Entry 6MXD (X-ray diffraction, 2.96 A resolution); this record covers chains A and B.

Chain A (and B):
Name: Hypoxanthine-guanine phosphoribosyltransferase, putative
From: Trypanosoma brucei brucei (strain 927/4 GUTat10.1)
Notes: chain B of this document is another copy of the same molecule, construct and numbering; everything in this record applies to it too
Reference sequence: Q38CA1 (Q38CA1_TRYB2); residue numbers follow UniProt; this construct covers 2-234
Sequence (272 residues; row label = number of the first residue in the row; numbers below 1 keep their minus sign (Met-37 is residue -37)):
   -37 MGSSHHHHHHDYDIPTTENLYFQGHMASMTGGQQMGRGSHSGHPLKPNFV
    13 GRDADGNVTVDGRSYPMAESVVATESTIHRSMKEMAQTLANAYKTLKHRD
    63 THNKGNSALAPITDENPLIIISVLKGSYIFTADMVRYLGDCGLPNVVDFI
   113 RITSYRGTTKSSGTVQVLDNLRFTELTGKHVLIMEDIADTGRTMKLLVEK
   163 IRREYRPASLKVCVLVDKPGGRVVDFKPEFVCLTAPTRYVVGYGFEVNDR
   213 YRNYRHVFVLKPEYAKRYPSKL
Not modelled in the structure: -37 to 5, 116-127 (chain B: -37 to 5, 116-128)
Differences from the reference sequence: expression tag (-37 to 1)
Residues lining bound ligands: inosinic acid (IMP): Glu147, Asp148, Ile149, Ala150, Asp151, Thr152, Gly153, Arg154, Thr155, Lys180, Arg200, Tyr201, Val202, Phe207, Glu208

Interface between chain A and chain B:
Contacting residue pairs (80):
  Arg25(A) - Asp102(B)  salt bridge
  Thr63(A) - Ser232(B)  hydrogen bond (backbone-side chain)
  His64(A) - Arg229(B)  hydrogen bond (side chain-backbone)
  His64(A) - Tyr230(B)
  His64(A) - Ser232(B)  hydrogen bond (backbone-side chain)
  Asp76(A) - Arg212(B)  hydrogen bond (backbone-side chain)
  Asp76(A) - Tyr213(B)
  Asp76(A) - Tyr230(B)
  Glu77(A) - Arg212(B)
  Glu77(A) - Tyr230(B)
  Pro79(A) - Arg212(B)
  Leu86(A) - Leu86(B)  hydrophobic
  Leu86(A) - Phe111(B)  hydrophobic
  Lys87(A) - Val109(B)
  Lys87(A) - Asp110(B)
  Lys87(A) - Phe111(B)
  Tyr90(A) - Tyr90(B)
  Tyr90(A) - Thr93(B)
  Tyr90(A) - Ala94(B)  hydrophobic
  Tyr90(A) - Val97(B)
  Tyr90(A) - Phe111(B)  hydrophobic
  Ile91(A) - Ala94(B)  hydrophobic
  Ile91(A) - Arg98(B)
  Ala94(A) - Tyr90(B)  hydrophobic
  Ala94(A) - Ile91(B)  hydrophobic
  Asp95(A) - Arg98(B)  salt bridge
  Val97(A) - Tyr90(B)
  Val97(A) - Asn215(B)  hydrogen bond (backbone-side chain)
  Arg98(A) - Ile91(B)
  Arg98(A) - Asp95(B)  salt bridge
  Arg98(A) - Arg98(B)
  Arg98(A) - Tyr205(B)
  Arg98(A) - Asn215(B)
  Arg98(A) - Arg217(B)
  Gly101(A) - Asn215(B)
  Asp102(A) - Arg25(B)  salt bridge
  Asp102(A) - Arg217(B)  salt bridge
  Asn107(A) - Asn215(B)
  Val108(A) - Asp211(B)
  Val108(A) - Arg212(B)
  Val108(A) - Leu234(B)  hydrophobic
  Val109(A) - Lys87(B)
  Val109(A) - Asp211(B)
  Asp110(A) - Lys87(B)
  Asp110(A) - Arg113(B)  salt bridge
  Phe111(A) - Lys87(B)
  Phe111(A) - Tyr90(B)  hydrophobic
  Arg113(A) - Arg134(B)
  Leu130(A) - Arg134(B)
  Asp131(A) - Asp131(B)
  Asp131(A) - Arg134(B)  salt bridge
  Asn132(A) - Arg113(B)
  Arg134(A) - Arg113(B)
  Arg134(A) - Leu130(B)
  Arg134(A) - Asp131(B)  salt bridge
  Phe135(A) - Asp211(B)
  Phe135(A) - Leu234(B)
  Thr136(A) - Leu234(B)  hydrogen bond (backbone-backbone)
  Glu137(A) - Leu234(B)  hydrogen bond (backbone-backbone)
  Tyr205(A) - Arg98(B)
  Asp211(A) - Val108(B)
  Asp211(A) - Val109(B)
  Asp211(A) - Phe135(B)
  Arg212(A) - Asp76(B)  hydrogen bond (side chain-backbone)
  Arg212(A) - Glu77(B)  hydrogen bond (side chain-backbone)
  Asn215(A) - Val97(B)  hydrogen bond (side chain-backbone)
  Asn215(A) - Arg98(B)
  Asn215(A) - Asn107(B)  hydrogen bond
  Arg217(A) - Arg98(B)  hydrogen bond (side chain-backbone)
  Arg217(A) - Tyr99(B)
  Arg217(A) - Asp102(B)  salt bridge
  Arg229(A) - His64(B)
  Tyr230(A) - Asp76(B)
  Tyr230(A) - Glu77(B)
  Ser232(A) - Thr63(B)  hydrogen bond (side chain-backbone)
  Ser232(A) - His64(B)
  Lys233(A) - Glu137(B)
  Leu234(A) - Phe135(B)
  Leu234(A) - Thr136(B)  hydrogen bond (backbone-backbone)
  Leu234(A) - Glu137(B)  hydrogen bond (backbone-backbone)
Interface residues without a listed pair, chain A (48 interface residues in all): Glu37, His41, Lys66, Thr93, Tyr99, Asn210, Tyr213, Tyr216, Pro231
Interface residues without a listed pair, chain B (49 interface residues in all): His41, Pro79, Ile81, Gly101, Leu105, Asn132, Leu138, Asn210, Tyr216, Pro231, Lys233

Overview:
The interface between chain A and chain B involves 48 residues on one side and 49 on the other; the contacts
include 15 hydrogen bonds and 9 salt bridges. Polar pairs include Arg25(A)-Asp102(B), Asp95(A)-Arg98(B) and
Asp102(A)-Arg217(B). Bound to chain A: inosinic acid.
Chain A and chain B are both Hypoxanthine-guanine phosphoribosyltransferase, putative (Trypanosoma brucei
brucei (strain 927/4 GUTat10.1)); the structure, Crystal structure of Trypanosoma brucei
hypoxanthine-guanine-xanthine phosphoribosyltranferase in complex with IMP, was determined by X-ray
diffraction, deposited together with 6MXB, 6MXC and 6MXG.
